PDB entry 2VNU | X-ray diffraction, 2.30 A resolution | chains B and D

[Chain B]
Molecule: 10-nt RNA strand
Source organism: Saccharomyces cerevisiae
Sequence (10 nucleotides; each row starts with the number of its first residue; numbers below 1 keep their minus sign (A-10 is residue -10)):
   -10 AAAAAAAAAA
Bound ions: Mg2+: A-2, A-1 (shared with Asp543(D), Asp552(D) of chain D)

[Chain D]
Protein: Exosome complex exonuclease RRP44
Source organism: Saccharomyces cerevisiae
UniProtKB: Q08162 (RRP44_YEAST); residue numbers follow UniProt; this construct covers 242-1001
Chain sequence (760 residues; row label = number of the first residue in the row):
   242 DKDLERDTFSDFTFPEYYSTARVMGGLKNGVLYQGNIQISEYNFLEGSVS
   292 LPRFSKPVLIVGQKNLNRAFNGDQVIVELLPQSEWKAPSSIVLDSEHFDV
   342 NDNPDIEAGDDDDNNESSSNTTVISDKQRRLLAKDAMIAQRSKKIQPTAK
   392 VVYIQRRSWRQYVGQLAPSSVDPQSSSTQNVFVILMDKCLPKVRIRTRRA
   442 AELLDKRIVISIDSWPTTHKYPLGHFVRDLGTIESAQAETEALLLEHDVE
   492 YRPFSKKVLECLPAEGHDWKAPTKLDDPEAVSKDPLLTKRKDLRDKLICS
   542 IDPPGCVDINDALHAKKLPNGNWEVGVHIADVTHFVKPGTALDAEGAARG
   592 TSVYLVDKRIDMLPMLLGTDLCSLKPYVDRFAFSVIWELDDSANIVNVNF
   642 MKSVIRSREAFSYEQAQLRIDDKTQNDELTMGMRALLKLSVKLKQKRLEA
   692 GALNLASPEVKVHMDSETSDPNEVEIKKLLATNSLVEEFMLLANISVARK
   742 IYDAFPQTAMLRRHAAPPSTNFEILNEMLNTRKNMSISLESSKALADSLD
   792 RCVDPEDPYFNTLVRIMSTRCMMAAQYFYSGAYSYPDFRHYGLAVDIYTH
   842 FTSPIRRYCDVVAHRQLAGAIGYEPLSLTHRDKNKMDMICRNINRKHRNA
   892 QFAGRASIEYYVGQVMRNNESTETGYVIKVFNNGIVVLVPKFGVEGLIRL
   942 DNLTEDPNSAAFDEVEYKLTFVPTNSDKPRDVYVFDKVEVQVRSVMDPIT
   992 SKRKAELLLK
Not modelled in the structure: 242-251, 341-385, 985-992, 999-1001
Differences from the reference sequence: engineered mutation Asn551 (Asp in Q08162)
Modified residues: Mse265, Mse427, Mse603, Mse606, Mse642, Mse672, Mse674, Mse705, Mse731, Mse751, Mse769, Mse776, Mse808, Mse813, Mse814, Mse877, Mse879, Mse907 (selenomethionine; parent Met); Mse378, Mse987 (selenomethionine)
Bound ions: Mg2+: Asp543, Asp552 (shared with A-2(B), A-1(B) of chain B)

[How chain B and chain D interact]
Residue-residue contacts (74; chain B residue first):
  A-9(B) - Asn277(D)  base contact
  A-9(B) - Gln279(D)  base contact
  A-9(B) - Gly313(D)  base contact
  A-8(B) - Gln279(D)  sugar contact
  A-8(B) - Ser291(D)  base contact
  A-8(B) - Leu292(D)  base contact
  A-8(B) - Pro293(D)  base contact
  A-8(B) - Arg294(D)  base contact
  A-8(B) - Phe295(D)  hydrogen bond to the base
  A-8(B) - Ser296(D)  base contact
  A-8(B) - Pro298(D)  base contact
  A-8(B) - Thr761(D)  base contact
  A-8(B) - Mse814(D)  sugar contact
  A-7(B) - Gln279(D)  hydrogen bond to the sugar
  A-7(B) - Mse814(D)  phosphate contact
  A-7(B) - Ala815(D)  phosphate contact
  A-7(B) - Arg889(D)  hydrogen bond to the base
  A-6(B) - Thr810(D)  sugar contact
  A-6(B) - Arg811(D)  base contact
  A-6(B) - Mse813(D)  sugar contact
  A-6(B) - Mse814(D)  phosphate contact
  A-6(B) - Ala815(D)  sugar contact
  A-6(B) - Arg889(D)  salt bridge to the phosphate
  A-6(B) - Gln892(D)  sugar contact
  A-6(B) - Phe893(D)  phosphate contact
  A-6(B) - Arg896(D)  hydrogen bond to the sugar
  A-5(B) - Leu696(D)  base contact
  A-5(B) - Ala697(D)  hydrogen bond to the base
  A-5(B) - His755(D)  hydrogen bond to the sugar
  A-5(B) - Thr810(D)  base contact
  A-5(B) - Mse813(D)  sugar contact
  A-5(B) - Mse814(D)  sugar contact
  A-5(B) - Ala815(D)  phosphate contact
  A-5(B) - Ala816(D)  hydrogen bond to the phosphate
  A-5(B) - His831(D)  phosphate contact
  A-5(B) - Gly833(D)  sugar contact
  A-5(B) - Gln892(D)  phosphate contact
  A-4(B) - Ala697(D)  base contact
  A-4(B) - Glu700(D)  base contact
  A-4(B) - Glu728(D)  hydrogen bond to the sugar
  A-4(B) - Leu732(D)  sugar contact
  A-4(B) - Arg753(D)  salt bridge to the phosphate
  A-4(B) - Ala816(D)  phosphate contact
  A-4(B) - His831(D)  salt bridge to the phosphate
  A-4(B) - Leu834(D)  sugar contact
  A-4(B) - Tyr839(D)  hydrogen bond to the phosphate
  A-3(B) - Glu700(D)  hydrogen bond to the base
  A-3(B) - Glu728(D)  sugar contact
  A-3(B) - Mse731(D)  phosphate contact
  A-3(B) - Leu732(D)  sugar contact
  A-3(B) - Asn735(D)  phosphate contact
  A-3(B) - Tyr839(D)  hydrogen bond to the phosphate
  A-3(B) - His841(D)  salt bridge to the phosphate
  A-2(B) - Asp543(D)  hydrogen bond to the sugar
  A-2(B) - Pro544(D)  sugar contact
  A-2(B) - Asp552(D)  phosphate contact
  A-2(B) - Tyr654(D)  hydrogen bond to the sugar
  A-2(B) - Val727(D)  sugar contact
  A-2(B) - Mse731(D)  phosphate contact
  A-2(B) - Thr843(D)  hydrogen bond to the phosphate
  A-2(B) - Ser844(D)  phosphate contact
  A-2(B) - Arg847(D)  salt bridge to the phosphate
  A-2(B) - Arg848(D)  salt bridge to the phosphate
  A-1(B) - Asp543(D)  phosphate contact
  A-1(B) - Pro544(D)  sugar contact
  A-1(B) - Cys547(D)  phosphate contact
  A-1(B) - Asp549(D)  phosphate contact
  A-1(B) - Ile550(D)  phosphate contact
  A-1(B) - Asn551(D)  hydrogen bond to the phosphate
  A-1(B) - Asp552(D)  phosphate contact
  A-1(B) - Tyr595(D)  stacking on the base
  A-1(B) - Arg600(D)  hydrogen bond to the phosphate
  A-1(B) - Ser844(D)  phosphate contact
  A-1(B) - Arg847(D)  salt bridge to the phosphate
Also at the interface, not in a pair above, chain D (56 interface residues in all): Ile278, Lys297, Ile542, Lys702, Lys718, Pro759

[In short]
The interface between chain B and chain D involves 9 residues on one side and 56 on the other; the contacts
include 16 hydrogen bonds, 7 salt bridges and 1 aromatic stacking contact. Polar pairs include
A-8(B)-Phe295(D), A-7(B)-Arg889(D) and A-5(B)-Ala697(D).
Here chain B is a 10-nt RNA strand and chain D is Exosome complex exonuclease RRP44, both from Saccharomyces
cerevisiae. Entry 2VNU (Crystal structure of Sc Rrp44) was determined by X-ray diffraction.
